1Z4O - chain A; structure by X-ray diffraction, 1.90 A resolution.

[Chain A]
Molecule: Beta-phosphoglucomutase
Organism: Lactococcus lactis
Notes: EC 5.4.2.6; fragment: isomerase, beta-phosphoglucomutase
Reference sequence: P71447 (PGMB_LACLA); residues 1-221 here = UniProt positions 1-221
Amino-acid sequence (221 residues; each row starts with the number of its first residue):
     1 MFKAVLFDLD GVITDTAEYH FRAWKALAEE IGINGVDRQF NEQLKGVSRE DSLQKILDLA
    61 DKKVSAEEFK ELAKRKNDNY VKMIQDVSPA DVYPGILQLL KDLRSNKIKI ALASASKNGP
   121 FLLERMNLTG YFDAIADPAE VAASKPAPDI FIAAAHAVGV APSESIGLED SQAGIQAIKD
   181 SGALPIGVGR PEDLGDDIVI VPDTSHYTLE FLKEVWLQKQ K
Unresolved in the structure: 140, 221
Metal / ion sites: Mg2+: D8, D10, D170
Residues lining bound ligands: 1-O-phosphono-alpha-D-galactopyranose (GL1): D10, H20, W24, L44, K45, G46, V47, S48, R49, S52, K76, N77, Y80, A115, S116, K117, N118
UniProt features mapped onto this chain:
  - active site: D8 (Nucleophile), D10 (Proton donor/acceptor)
  - binding site (Mg(2+)): D8, D10, D170
  - binding site (beta-D-glucose 6-phosphate): D10, G46, V47, R49, S116, K117, N118
  - site (Important for catalytic activity and assists the phosphoryl transfer reaction to Asp8 by balancing charge and orienting the reacting groups): S114, K145
  - modified residue: D8 (4-aspartylphosphate)
  - mutagenesis: D8 (D8A/E: Inactive), D10 (D10A/E/N/S: Inactive), T16 (T16P: 500-fold reduction in the rate constant for Asp-8 phosphorylation by beta-G1,6bisP ...), H20 (H20A: Impairs Asp-8 phosphorylation by beta-G1,6bisP and phosphoryl transfer from the phospho-Asp8 to the substrate beta-G1P ...), K45 (K45A: 20'000-fold decrease in catalytic efficiency), G46 (G46A: 1'000'000-fold decrease in catalytic efficiency; G46P: 100'000-fold decrease in catalytic efficiency; G46V: 10'000-fold decrease in catalytic efficiency), R49 (R49K: 1'000'000-fold decrease in catalytic efficiency), S52 (S52A: Wild-type activity), K76 (K76A: 100-fold reduction in the conversion of beta-G1P to G6P in the presence of beta-G1,6bisP), D170 (D170A: Impaired, but active with an increase in the affinity for G1P)

[In short]
Bound to chain A: 1-O-phosphono-alpha-D-galactopyranose. The Mg2+ site is built by D8, D10 and D170. UniProt
lists active-site residues D8 and D10, 3 Mg2+-binding residues, 7 beta-D-glucose 6-phosphate-binding residues
and 10 mutagenesis sites.
Chain A is Beta-phosphoglucomutase (Lactococcus lactis); the structure, Structure of beta-phosphoglucomutase
with inhibitor bound alpha-galactose 1-phosphate, was determined by X-ray diffraction together with 1Z4N from
the same study.
